PDB entry 9I6B | electron microscopy, 2.70 A resolution | chains A and B of the 10 polymer chains in the assembly

Chain A (and B):
Molecule: Mitochondrial import receptor subunit (Tom40)-like protein
From: Thermochaetoides thermophila DSM 1495
Notes: chain B of this document is another copy of the same molecule, construct and numbering; everything in this record applies to it too
UniProtKB: G0S7S2 (G0S7S2_CHATD); residue numbers follow UniProt; this construct covers 1-256, 267-347
Sequence (347 residues; numbered 1 to 347 plus 9 insertion-coded residues; 9 numbers in that range are skipped by the numbering (no residue carries them; nothing is unmodelled there); the number before each row is that of its first residue; a row labelled like 256A-256I holds insertion residues (256A, then the next letters in order)):
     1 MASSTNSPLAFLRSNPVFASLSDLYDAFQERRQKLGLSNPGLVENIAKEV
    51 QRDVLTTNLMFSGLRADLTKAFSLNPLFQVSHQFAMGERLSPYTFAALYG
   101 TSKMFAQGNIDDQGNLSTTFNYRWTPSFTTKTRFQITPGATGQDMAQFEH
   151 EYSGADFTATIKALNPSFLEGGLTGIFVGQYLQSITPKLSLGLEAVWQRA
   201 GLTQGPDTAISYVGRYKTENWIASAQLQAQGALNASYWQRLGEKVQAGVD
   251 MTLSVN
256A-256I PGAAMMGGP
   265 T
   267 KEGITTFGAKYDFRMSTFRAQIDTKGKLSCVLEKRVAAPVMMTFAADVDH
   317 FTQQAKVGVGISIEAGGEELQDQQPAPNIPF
Unresolved in the structure: 1-20, 256A-256I
Small-molecule neighbours:
  - DU0 (2-[2-[(1S,2S,4S,5'R,6R,7S,8R,9S,12S,13R,16S)-5',7,9,13-tetramethylspiro[5-oxapentacyclo[10.8.0.02,9.04,8.013,18]icos-18-ene-6,2'-oxane]-16-yl]oxyethyl]propane-1,3-diol), molecule 1: Leu68, Ala303, Ala304, Pro305, Val306, Ile329
  - DU0, molecule 2: Leu189, Leu191, Val213, Gly214, Arg215, Tyr216, Trp221, Ala223, Ser224, Ala225
  - DU0, molecule 3: Trp221, Ala223, Ser224, Ala225, Ala235, Ser236, Tyr237
  - 1,2-diacyl-sn-glycero-3-phosphocholine (PC1), molecule 1: His82, Tyr93, Phe95, Ile110, Asp111, Asp112, Gln113, Gly114, Pro138
  - 1,2-diacyl-sn-glycero-3-phosphocholine (PC1), molecule 2: His82, Phe84, Tyr93, Asp112, Gln113
  - 1,2-diacyl-sn-glycero-3-phosphocholine (PC1), molecule 3: Phe134, Gln135, Ile136, Thr141, Gly142, Gln143, Asp144, Met145, Ala146, Phe148, Asn165, Pro166, Ser167, Phe168, Leu173
  - 1,2-diacyl-sn-glycero-3-phosphocholine (PC1), molecule 4: Phe273, Gly274, Ala275, Tyr277, Phe284, Ala286, Gln287, Ile288, Leu294
  - 1,2-diacyl-sn-glycero-3-phosphocholine (PC1), molecule 5: Gly292, His316, Phe317
  - diundecyl phosphatidyl choline (PLC): Leu64, Arg65, Ala66, Phe84, Met86, Leu298, Lys300, Val302, Met308, Phe310, Val325, Ile327

Interface between chain A and chain B:
Residue-residue contacts (18):
  Gly63(A) - Val323(B)
  Leu64(A) - Val314(B)  hydrophobic
  Leu64(A) - Ala321(B)  hydrophobic
  Leu64(A) - Val323(B)  hydrophobic
  Met86(A) - Val314(B)  hydrophobic
  Met86(A) - Gln319(B)
  Met86(A) - Ala321(B)  hydrophobic
  Pro92(A) - Gln319(B)
  Val314(A) - Leu64(B)  hydrophobic
  Val314(A) - Met86(B)  hydrophobic
  Gln319(A) - Met86(B)
  Gln319(A) - Pro92(B)
  Ala321(A) - Leu64(B)  hydrophobic
  Ala321(A) - Met86(B)  hydrophobic
  Val323(A) - Gly63(B)
  Val323(A) - Leu64(B)  hydrophobic
  Val323(A) - Val325(B)  hydrophobic
  Val325(A) - Val323(B)  hydrophobic
Also at the interface, not in a pair above, chain A (12 interface residues in all): Phe310, Ala312, Gln320
Also at the interface, not in a pair above, chain B (12 interface residues in all): Phe310, Ala312, Gln320

In short:
The chain A/chain B interface involves 12 residues from each chain. Chain A binds 5 copies of
1,2-diacyl-sn-glycero-3-phosphocholine, 3 copies of compound DU0 and diundecyl phosphatidyl choline.
Chain A and chain B are both Mitochondrial import receptor subunit (Tom40)-like protein (Thermochaetoides
thermophila DSM 1495); the structure, CryoEM structure of the Chaetomium thermophilum TOM core complex at 2.7
angstrom resolution (pALDH treated), was determined by electron microscopy together with 9I7P and 9I7T from
the same study.
